PDB entry 7QOO | electron microscopy, 4.60 A resolution (low resolution: residue-level contacts below are approximate; hydrogen-bond / salt-bridge calls are withheld) | chains I and K of the 15 polymer chains in the assembly

# Chain I
Molecule: Centromere protein I
Source organism: Homo sapiens
UniProtKB: Q92674 (CENPI_HUMAN); residues 1-756 here = UniProt positions 1-756
Chain sequence (756 residues; each row starts with the number of its first residue):
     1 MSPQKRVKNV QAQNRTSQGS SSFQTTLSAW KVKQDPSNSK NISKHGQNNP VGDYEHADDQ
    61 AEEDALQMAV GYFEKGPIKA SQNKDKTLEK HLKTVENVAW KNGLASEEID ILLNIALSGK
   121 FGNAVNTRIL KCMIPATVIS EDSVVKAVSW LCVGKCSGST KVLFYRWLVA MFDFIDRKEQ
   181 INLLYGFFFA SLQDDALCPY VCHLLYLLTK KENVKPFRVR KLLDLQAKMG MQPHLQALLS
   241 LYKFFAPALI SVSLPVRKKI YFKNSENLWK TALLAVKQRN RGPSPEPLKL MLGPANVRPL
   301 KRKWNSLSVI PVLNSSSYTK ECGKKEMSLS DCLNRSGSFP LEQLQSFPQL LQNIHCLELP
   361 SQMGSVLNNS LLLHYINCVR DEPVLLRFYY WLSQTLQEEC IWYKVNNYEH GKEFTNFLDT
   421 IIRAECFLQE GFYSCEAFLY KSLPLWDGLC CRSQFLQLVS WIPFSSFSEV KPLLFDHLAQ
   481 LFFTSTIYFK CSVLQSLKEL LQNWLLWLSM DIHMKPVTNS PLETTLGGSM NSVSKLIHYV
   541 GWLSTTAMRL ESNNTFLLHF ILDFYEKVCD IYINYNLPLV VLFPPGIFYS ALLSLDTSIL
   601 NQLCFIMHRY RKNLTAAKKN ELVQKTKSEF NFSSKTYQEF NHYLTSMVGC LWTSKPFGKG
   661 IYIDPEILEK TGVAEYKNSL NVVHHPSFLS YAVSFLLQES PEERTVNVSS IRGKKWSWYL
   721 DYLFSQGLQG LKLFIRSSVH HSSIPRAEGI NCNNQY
Not modelled in the structure: 1-58, 283-333, 663-673, 739-756

# Chain K
Molecule: Centromere protein K
Source organism: Homo sapiens
UniProtKB: Q9BS16 (CENPK_HUMAN); residues 1-269 here = UniProt positions 1-269
Chain sequence (269 residues; each row starts with the number of its first residue):
     1 MNQEDLDPDS TTDVGDVTNT EEELIRECEE MWKDMEECQN KLSLIGTETL TDSNAQLSLL
    61 IMQVKCLTAE LSQWQKKTPE TIPLTEDVLI TLGKEEFQKL RQDLEMVLST KESKNEKLKE
   121 DLEREQRWLD EQQQIMESLN VLHSELKNKV ETFSESRIFN ELKTKMLNIK EYKEKLLSTL
   181 GEFLEDHFPL PDRSVKKKKK NIQESSVNLI TLHEMLEILI NRLFDVPHDP YVKISDSFWP
   241 PYVELLLRNG IALRHPEDPT RIRLEAFHQ
Not modelled in the structure: 1-16
Curated features (UniProtKB/Swiss-Prot):
  - site: E96, F97 (Breakpoint for translocation to form KMT2A/MLL1-CENPK oncogene)

# Chain I / chain K interface
Contacting residue pairs (39):
  Q193(I) with R248(K); N249(K)
  P216(I) with Q269(K)
  F217(I) with F267(K); Q269(K)
  R220(I) with E265(K); F267(K); Q269(K)
  F347(I) with E131(K)
  L351(I) with Q134(K); I135(K); S138(K); L142(K)
  I354(I) with L139(K); L142(K)
  H374(I) with E131(K)
  R423(I) with R124(K); W128(K)
  C426(I) with E125(K); W128(K)
  F427(I) with W128(K); E131(K)
  Q457(I) with K117(K)
  Y488(I) with M106(K)
  K498(I) with K114(K)
  N554(I) with D103(K)
  T555(I) with L100(K); D103(K)
  F556(I) with M106(K); V107(K)
  H559(I) with L104(K); V107(K)
  F560(I) with T110(K); K111(K)
  D563(I) with K111(K)
  L595(I) with E96(K); F97(K); L100(K)
  D596(I) with L104(K)
Other interface residues (no listed pair), chain I (26 interface residues in all): N334, Q352, Q495, Y662
Other interface residues (no listed pair), chain K (29 interface residues in all): P79, F153, G250, H268

# Overview
26 residues of chain I and 29 residues of chain K are in contact.
Here chain I is Centromere protein I and chain K is Centromere protein K, both from Homo sapiens. Entry 7QOO
(Structure of the human inner kinetochore CCAN complex) was determined by electron microscopy.
